Entry 4YFK (X-ray diffraction, 3.57 A resolution); this record covers chains D and E of the 6 polymer chains in the assembly.

# Chain D
Name: DNA-directed RNA polymerase subunit beta'
From: Escherichia coli O139:H28 (strain E24377A / ETEC)
Notes: EC 2.7.7.6
Reference sequence: A7ZUK2 (RPOC_ECO24); residues 1-1407 here = UniProt positions 1-1407
Amino-acid sequence (1407 residues; each row starts with the number of its first residue):
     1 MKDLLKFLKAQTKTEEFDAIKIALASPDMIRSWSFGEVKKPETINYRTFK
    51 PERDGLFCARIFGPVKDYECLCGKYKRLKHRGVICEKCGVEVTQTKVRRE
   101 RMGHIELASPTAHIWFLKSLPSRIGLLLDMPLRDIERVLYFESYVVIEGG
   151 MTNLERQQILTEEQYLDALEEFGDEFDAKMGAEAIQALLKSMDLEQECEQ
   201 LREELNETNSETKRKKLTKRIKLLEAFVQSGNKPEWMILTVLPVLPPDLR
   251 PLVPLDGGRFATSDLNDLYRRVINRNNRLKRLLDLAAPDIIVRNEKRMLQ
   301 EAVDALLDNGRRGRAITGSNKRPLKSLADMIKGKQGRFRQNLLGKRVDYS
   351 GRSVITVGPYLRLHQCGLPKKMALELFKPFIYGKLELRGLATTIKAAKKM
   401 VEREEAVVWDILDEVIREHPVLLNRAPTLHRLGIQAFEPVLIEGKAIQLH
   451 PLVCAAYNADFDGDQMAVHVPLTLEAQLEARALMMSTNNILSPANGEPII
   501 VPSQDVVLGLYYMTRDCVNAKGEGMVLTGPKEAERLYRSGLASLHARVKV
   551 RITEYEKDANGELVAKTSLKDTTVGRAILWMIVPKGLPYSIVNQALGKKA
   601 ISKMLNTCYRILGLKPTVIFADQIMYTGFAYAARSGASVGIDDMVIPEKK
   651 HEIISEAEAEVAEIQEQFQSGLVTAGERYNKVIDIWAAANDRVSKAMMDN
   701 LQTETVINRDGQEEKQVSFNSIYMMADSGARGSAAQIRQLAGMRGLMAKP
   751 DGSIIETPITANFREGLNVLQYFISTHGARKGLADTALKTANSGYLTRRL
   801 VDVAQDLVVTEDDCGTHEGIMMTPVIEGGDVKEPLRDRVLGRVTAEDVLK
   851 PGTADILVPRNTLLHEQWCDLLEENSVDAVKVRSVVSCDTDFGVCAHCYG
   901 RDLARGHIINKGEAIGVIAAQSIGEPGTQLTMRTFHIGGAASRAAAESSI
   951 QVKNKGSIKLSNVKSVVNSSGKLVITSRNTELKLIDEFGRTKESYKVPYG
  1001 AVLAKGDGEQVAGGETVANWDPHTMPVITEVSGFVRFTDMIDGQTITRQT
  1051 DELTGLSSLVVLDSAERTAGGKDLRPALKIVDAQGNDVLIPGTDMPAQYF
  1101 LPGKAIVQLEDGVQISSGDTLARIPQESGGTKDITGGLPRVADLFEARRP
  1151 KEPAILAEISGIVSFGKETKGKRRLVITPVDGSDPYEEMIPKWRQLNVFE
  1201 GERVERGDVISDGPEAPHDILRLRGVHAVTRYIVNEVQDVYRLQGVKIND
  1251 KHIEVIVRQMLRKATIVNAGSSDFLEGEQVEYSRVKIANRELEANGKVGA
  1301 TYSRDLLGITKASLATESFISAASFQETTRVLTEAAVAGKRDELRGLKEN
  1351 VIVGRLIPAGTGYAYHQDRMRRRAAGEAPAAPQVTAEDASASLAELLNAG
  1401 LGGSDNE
Disordered / not traced: 1-7, 335-337, 932-1134, 1377-1407
Swiss-Prot annotation at these positions:
  - binding site (Zn(2+)): C70, C72, C85, C88, C814, C888, C895, C898
  - binding site (Mg(2+)): D460, D462, D464
  - modified residue: K972 (N6-acetyllysine)
Ion coordination: Zn2+ site 1: C70, C72, C85; Mg2+ site 1: A459, D460 (shared with 1 residue of chain C); Mg2+ site 2: D462, D464; Zn2+ site 2: C814, C888, C895, C898
Residues lining bound ligands: 4C6 (3,5-dimethyl-N-{2-[4-(4-methylbenzyl)piperidin-1-yl]-3,4-dioxocyclobut-1-en-1-yl}-1,2-oxazole-4-sulfonamide): I331, K332, L342, L343, G344, K345, I1320, A1323, T1328, L1332, V1351, I1352
From the paper describing this entry:
  - binding site for 4C6: I331 to D348, A1323, L1332
  - conformationally variable residues (loop rearrangement): F338 to Q340

# Chain E
Name: DNA-directed RNA polymerase subunit omega
From: Escherichia coli O139:H28 (strain E24377A / ETEC)
Notes: EC 2.7.7.6
Reference sequence: A7ZTK1 (RPOZ_ECO24); residue numbers follow UniProt; this construct covers 1-91
Amino-acid sequence (91 residues; each row starts with the number of its first residue):
     1 MARVTVQDAVEKIGNRFDLVLVAARRARQMQVGGKDPLVPEENDKTTVIA
    51 LREIEEGLINNQILDVRERQEQQEQEAAELQAVTAIAEGRR
Disordered / not traced: 1, 91

# Interface between chain D and chain E
Residue-residue contacts (55):
  H364(D) - V4(E)
  E414(D) - K45(E)  hydrogen bond (backbone-side chain)
  V415(D) - K45(E)
  I416(D) - K45(E)
  R417(D) - N43(E)  hydrogen bond (side chain-backbone)
  R417(D) - D44(E)  salt bridge
  R417(D) - K45(E)
  E418(D) - A2(E)
  E418(D) - D44(E)
  E418(D) - K45(E)
  E418(D) - T47(E)
  E418(D) - V48(E)
  R431(D) - R16(E)
  E438(D) - A2(E)
  L474(D) - A27(E)  hydrophobic
  L474(D) - R28(E)
  L474(D) - Q31(E)
  E475(D) - R28(E)  salt bridge
  Q477(D) - T47(E)  hydrogen bond
  L478(D) - V20(E)
  L478(D) - A23(E)
  L478(D) - A24(E)
  L478(D) - T47(E)
  L478(D) - L51(E)  hydrophobic
  E479(D) - V20(E)
  R481(D) - R3(E)  hydrogen bond (side chain-backbone)
  R481(D) - V6(E)
  R481(D) - T47(E)
  R481(D) - V48(E)
  R481(D) - L51(E)
  A482(D) - V6(E)  hydrophobic
  A482(D) - R16(E)
  A482(D) - V20(E)  hydrophobic
  L483(D) - R16(E)
  L483(D) - V20(E)  hydrophobic
  T487(D) - V4(E)  hydrogen bond (side chain-backbone)
  T487(D) - T5(E)
  L614(D) - T5(E)
  L614(D) - Q7(E)
  K615(D) - T5(E)
  K615(D) - Q7(E)
  K615(D) - D8(E)
  V618(D) - V4(E)  hydrophobic
  V618(D) - T5(E)
  L903(D) - R16(E)
  R905(D) - V10(E)
  R905(D) - R16(E)
  H907(D) - E11(E)  salt bridge
  N910(D) - N15(E)  hydrogen bond (side chain-backbone)
  K911(D) - N15(E)
  K911(D) - F17(E)
  E913(D) - R16(E)  salt bridge
  E913(D) - F17(E)
  G1360(D) - F17(E)
  T1361(D) - L21(E)
Interface residues without a listed pair, chain D (35 interface residues in all): R362, H419, N488, N489, Y609, G912, A1364
Interface residues without a listed pair, chain E (29 interface residues in all): G14, L19, E42, T46

# Overview
35 residues of chain D face 29 of chain E across their interface, with 6 hydrogen bonds and 4 salt bridges.
Polar contacts include R417(D)-D44(E), E475(D)-R28(E) and H907(D)-E11(E). Chain D binds compound 4C6. From the
paper: a binding site for 4C6 at I331(D), A1323(D) and L1332(D); conformational variability at F338(D).
Chain D is DNA-directed RNA polymerase subunit beta' and chain E is DNA-directed RNA polymerase subunit omega,
both from Escherichia coli O139:H28 (strain E24377A / ETEC); the structure, Escherichia coli RNA polymerase in
complex with squaramide compound 8, was determined by X-ray diffraction (same publication as 4YFN and 4YFX).
